5BPY - chain A; structure by X-ray diffraction, 2.31 A resolution.

Chain A:
Name: Tyrosine-protein kinase BTK
From: Homo sapiens
Notes: EC 2.7.10.2
UniProtKB: Q06187 (BTK_HUMAN); residues 396-659 here = UniProt positions 396-659
Chain sequence (267 residues; row label = number of the first residue in the row):
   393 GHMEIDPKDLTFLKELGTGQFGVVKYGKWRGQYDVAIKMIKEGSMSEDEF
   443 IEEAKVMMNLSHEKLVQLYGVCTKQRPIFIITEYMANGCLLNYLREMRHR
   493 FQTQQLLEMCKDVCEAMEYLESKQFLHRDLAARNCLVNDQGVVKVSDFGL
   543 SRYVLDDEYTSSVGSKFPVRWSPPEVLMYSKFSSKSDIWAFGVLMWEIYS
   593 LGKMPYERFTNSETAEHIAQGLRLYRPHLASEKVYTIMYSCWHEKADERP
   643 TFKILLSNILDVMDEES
Disordered / not traced: 393-394, 658-659
Differences from the reference sequence: expression tag (393-395)
UniProt features mapped onto this chain:
  - motif: W581 to W588 (CAV1-binding)
  - active site: D521 (Proton acceptor)
  - binding site (ATP): L408 to V416, K430
  - binding site (clofedanol): T474 to M477, L542
  - binding site (dasatinib): T474 to M477
  - modified residue: Y551 (Phosphotyrosine), S604 (Phosphoserine), Y617 (Phosphotyrosine), S623 (Phosphoserine), S659 (Phosphoserine)
  - natural variant: L408 (L408P: In XLA), G414 (G414R: In XLA), Y418 (Y418H: In XLA), I429 (I429N: In XLA), K430 (K430E: In XLA; K430R: In XLA), E445 (E445D: In XLA), G462 (G462D: In XLA; G462V: In XLA), Y476 (Y476D: In XLA), M477 (M477R: In XLA), C481 (C481S: Found in patients with chronic lymphocytic leukemia; uncertain significance), C502 (C502F: In XLA; C502W: In XLA), C506 (C506R: In XLA; C506Y: In XLA), 36 further natural variant entries in UniProt
  - mutagenesis: Y551 (Y551F: Loss of phosphorylation of GTF2I), Y617 (Y617E: Defective in mediating calcium response)
Small-molecule neighbours: 4UQ (6-{(3R)-3-[(4-tert-butylbenzoyl)amino]piperidin-1-yl}-2-{[4-(morpholin-4-ylcarbonyl)phenyl]amino}pyridine-3-carboxamide): L408, G409, T410, G411, V416, A428, K430, V458, T474, E475, Y476, M477, A478, N479, G480, C481, N484, L528

Summary:
Bound to chain A: compound 4UQ. From UniProt: active-site residue D521, 10 ATP-binding residues, 5
clofedanol-binding residues and 4 dasatinib-binding residues.
Chain A is Tyrosine-protein kinase BTK (Homo sapiens); the structure, Crystal structure of bruton
agammaglobulinemia tyrosine kinase complexed with BMS-824171 AKA 6-[(3R)-3-(4-tert-bu
tylbenzamido)piperidin-1-yl]-2-{[4-(morpholine-4-carbonyl) phenyl]amino}pyridine-3-carboxamide, was determined
by X-ray diffraction, deposited together with 5BQ0.
